2EB5 - chains B and C of the 5 polymer chains in the assembly; structure by X-ray diffraction, 1.70 A resolution.

== Chain B (and C) ==
Name: 2-oxo-hept-3-ene-1,7-dioate hydratase
From: Escherichia coli
Notes: EC 4.2.1.-; chain C of this document is another copy of the same molecule, construct and numbering; everything in this record applies to it too
Reference sequence: Q46982 (Q46982_ECOLI); numbering as in UniProt (aligned over 1-267)
Chain sequence (267 residues; row label = number of the first residue in the row):
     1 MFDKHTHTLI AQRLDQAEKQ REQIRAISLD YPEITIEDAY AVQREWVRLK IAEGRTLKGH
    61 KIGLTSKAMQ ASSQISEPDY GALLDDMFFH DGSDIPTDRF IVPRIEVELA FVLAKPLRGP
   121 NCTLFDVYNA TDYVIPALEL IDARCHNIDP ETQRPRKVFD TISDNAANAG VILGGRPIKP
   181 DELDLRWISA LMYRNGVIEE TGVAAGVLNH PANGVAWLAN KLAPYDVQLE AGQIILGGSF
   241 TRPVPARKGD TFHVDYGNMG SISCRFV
Unresolved in the structure: 151-154 (chain C: 149-154)
Ion coordination: Mg2+: Glu-106, Glu-108, Glu-139 (together with oxalate ion)
Ligand contacts: oxalate ion (OXL): Lys-61, Ile-62, Gly-63, Leu-64, Thr-65, Asp-79, Glu-106, Glu-108, Glu-139, Ile-141, Gly-238, Ser-239

== Chain B / chain C interface ==
Contacting residue pairs (17):
  Lys-58(B) with Asn-121(C), hydrogen bond
  Asp-91(B) with Asn-209(C)
  Val-112(B) with Phe-125(C), hydrophobic
  Asp-132(B) with Asn-129(C), hydrogen bond
  Tyr-133(B) with Phe-125(C), hydrophobic; Tyr-128(C); Asn-129(C), hydrogen bond; Asp-181(C)
  Ile-135(B) with Phe-125(C), hydrophobic
  Gly-175(B) with Arg-186(C); His-210(C)
  Arg-176(B) with Asp-184(C)
  Pro-177(B) with Phe-125(C), hydrophobic; Tyr-128(C); His-210(C)
  Gly-260(B) with Arg-186(C)
  Ser-261(B) with Arg-186(C)
Interface residues without a listed pair, chain B (15 interface residues in all): Gly-92, Leu-173, Lys-179, Asn-258
Interface residues without a listed pair, chain C (10 interface residues in all): Leu-124

== Overview ==
15 residues of chain B and 10 residues of chain C are in contact, with 3 hydrogen bonds. Among the polar pairs
are Lys-58(B)/Asn-121(C), Asp-132(B)/Asn-129(C) and Tyr-133(B)/Asn-129(C). Ligands of chain B: oxalate ion.
Glu-106(B), Glu-108(B) and Glu-139(B) form the Mg2+ site.
Chain B and chain C are both 2-oxo-hept-3-ene-1,7-dioate hydratase (Escherichia coli); the structure, Crystal
structure of HpcG complexed with oxalate, was determined by X-ray diffraction together with 2EB4 and 2EB6 from
the same study.
